Entry 2WS7 (X-ray diffraction, 2.59 A resolution); this record covers chains D and L of the 12 polymer chains in the assembly.

[Chain D (and L)]
Molecule: Insulin B chain
Notes: chain L of this document is another copy of the same molecule, construct and numbering; everything in this record applies to it too
Reference sequence: P01308 (INS_HUMAN); residues 1-26 here correspond to UniProt positions 25-50 (UniProt number = residue number + 24)
Sequence (26 residues; each row starts with the number of its first residue):
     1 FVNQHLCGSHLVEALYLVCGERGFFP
Disordered / not traced: 24-26 (chain L: 1, 23-26)
Differences from the reference sequence: engineered mutation Pro26 (Tyr50 in P01308)
Ion coordination: Zn2+: His10 (together with chloride ion) (shared with 1 residue of chain H; His10(L) of chain L)
Small-molecule neighbours:
  - phenol (IPH), molecule 1: Val2, His5, Leu6
  - phenol (IPH), molecule 2: Cys7, His10, Leu11, Ala14

[Interface between chain D and chain L]
Pairs across the interface (4; chain D residue first):
  Cys7(D) - Leu6(L)  hydrophobic
  His10(D) - Leu6(L)
  His10(D) - Ser9(L)
  His10(D) - His10(L)  hydrogen bond
Also at the interface, not in a pair above, chain D (5 interface residues in all): Phe1, Asn3, Leu6
Also at the interface, not in a pair above, chain L (4 interface residues in all): Asn3

[Overview]
Chain D and chain L form an interface of 5 and 4 residues respectively; the contacts include 1 hydrogen bond.
The hydrogen-bonded pair is His10(D)-His10(L). Bound to chain D: phenol.
Both chains are Insulin B chain. Entry 2WS7 (Semi-synthetic analogue of human insulin ProB26-DTI) was
determined by X-ray diffraction (same publication as 2WRU, 2WRV, 2WRW, 2WRX, 2WS0, 2WS1, 2WS4 and 2WS6).
